6TEB - chains A and C of the 4 polymer chains in the assembly; structure by electron microscopy, 4.14 A resolution (low resolution: residue-level contacts below are approximate; hydrogen-bond / salt-bridge calls are withheld).

== Chain A ==
Molecule: Tail tube protein Rcc01691
From: Rhodobacter capsulatus DE442
UniProtKB: D5ATZ7 (D5ATZ7_RHOCB); numbering as in UniProt (aligned over 1-137)
Chain sequence (137 residues; each row starts with the number of its first residue):
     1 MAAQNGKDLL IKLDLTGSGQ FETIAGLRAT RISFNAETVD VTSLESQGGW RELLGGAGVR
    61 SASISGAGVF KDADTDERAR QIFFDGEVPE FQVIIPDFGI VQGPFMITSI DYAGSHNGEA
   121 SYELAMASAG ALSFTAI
Not modelled in the structure: 1-2, 16-19, 137

== Chain C ==
Molecule: Distal tail protein Rcc01695
From: Rhodobacter capsulatus DE442
UniProtKB: D5AU01 (D5AU01_RHOCB); residues 1-210 here = UniProt positions 1-210
Chain sequence (210 residues; row label = number of the first residue in the row):
     1 MAFHEVRFPA NLSFGSVGGP ERRTEIVTLS SGHEERNSPW AHSRRHYDAG VGLRSLDDVE
    61 RLIAFFEARG GQLHGFRWKD WADFKSCPAS RAVAHEDQLI GMGDGVTTAF QLVKTYVSGG
   121 QSYLRPIVKP VEGTVKLGIA GDHQAEAVNF AVDHATGIVS FNEPPPQGAR VTAGFEFDVP
   181 VRFDTDRIAV SVQSFQAGDL PQVPVVEVRI
Not modelled in the structure: 1, 83-156, 210

== How chain A and chain C interact ==
Contacting residue pairs (22):
  Val39(A) with Ser194(C)
  Val41(A) with Leu53(C); Arg54(C)
  Thr42(A) with Phe14(C)
  Ser43(A) with Asn11(C); Phe14(C); Arg54(C)
  Leu44(A) with Leu12(C); Phe14(C); Trp81(C)
  Glu45(A) with Ala10(C); Asn11(C); Leu12(C)
  Leu54(A) with Arg54(C); Ser55(C); Gln196(C)
  Gly56(A) with Gln196(C)
  Ala57(A) with Ser194(C); Phe195(C); Gln196(C); Ala197(C)
  Val59(A) with Phe195(C)
Interface residues without a listed pair, chain A (13 interface residues in all): Glu37, Glu52, Gly58

== Overview ==
The interface between chain A and chain C involves 13 residues on one side and 12 on the other.
Here chain A is Tail tube protein Rcc01691 and chain C is Distal tail protein Rcc01695, both from Rhodobacter
capsulatus DE442. Entry 6TEB (Tail-baseplate interface of native GTA particle computed with C6 symmetry) was
determined by electron microscopy, deposited together with 6TB9, 6TBA, 6TE8, 6TE9, 6TEH, 6TO8 and 3 further
entries.
